8CD9 - chain AAA; structure by X-ray diffraction, 1.55 A resolution.

== Chain AAA ==
Protein: Cathepsin B-like peptidase (C01 family)
Source organism: Schistosoma mansoni
Reference sequence: Q8MNY2 (Q8MNY2_SCHMA); residues 70-323 here correspond to UniProt positions 87-340 (UniProt number = residue number + 17)
Amino-acid sequence (254 residues; numbered 70 to 323; the number before each row is that of its first residue):
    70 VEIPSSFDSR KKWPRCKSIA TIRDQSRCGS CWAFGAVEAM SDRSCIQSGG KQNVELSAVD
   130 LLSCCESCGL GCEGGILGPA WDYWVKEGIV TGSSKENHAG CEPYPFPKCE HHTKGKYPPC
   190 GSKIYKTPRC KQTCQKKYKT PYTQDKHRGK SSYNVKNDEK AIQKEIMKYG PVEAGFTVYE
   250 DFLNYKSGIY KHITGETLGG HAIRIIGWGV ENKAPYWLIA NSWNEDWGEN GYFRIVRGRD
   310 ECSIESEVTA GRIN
Differences from the reference sequence: engineered mutation Ala168 (Thr185 in Q8MNY2), Ala283 (Thr300 in Q8MNY2)
Cystine bridges: Cys85-Cys114, Cys97-Cys141, Cys133-Cys199, Cys134-Cys137, Cys170-Cys203, Cys178-Cys189
Covalently attached groups: compound UA9 linked to Cys100
Metal / ion sites: Na+: Asp295, Gly297
Small-molecule neighbours: UA9 ([(2S)-1-[[(2S)-1-[[(2S)-5-[(2S)-3-methoxy-5-oxidanylidene-2-(phenylmethyl)-2H-pyrrol-1-yl]-5-oxidanylidene-pentan-2-yl]amino]-4-methyl-1-oxidanylidene-pentan-2-yl]amino]-4-methyl-1-oxidanylidene-pentan-2-yl] (2S)-2-(dimethylamino)-3-phenyl-propanoate): Gln94, Ser95, Arg96, Cys97, Gly98, Trp101, Gly138, Leu139, Cys141, Glu142, Gly143, Gly144, Ile145, Leu146, His180, His181, Cys189, Gly190, Ile193, Gly244, Phe245, Val247, Leu252, Leu267, Gly268, Gly269, His270, Ala271, Trp292, Glu316
What the authors report for this chain:
  - binding site for UA9: Gln94, Cys100, Leu139, Gly144, Leu146, Ile193, Leu267, Gly269, Trp292, Glu316
  - conformationally variable residues (side-chain flip): His181

== Summary ==
Covalently linked compound UA9: at Cys100. Asp295 and Gly297 form the Na+ site. The paper reports a binding
site for UA9 at Gln94, Cys100 and Leu139 among others; conformational variability at His181.
Chain AAA is Cathepsin B-like peptidase (C01 family) (Schistosoma mansoni); the structure, Cathepsin B1 from
Schistosoma mansoni in complex with gallinamide analog 6, was determined by X-ray diffraction together with
8CC2 and 8CCU from the same study.
